1G0U - chains R and S of the 28 polymer chains in the assembly; structure by X-ray diffraction, 2.40 A resolution.

# Chain R
Molecule: Proteasome component PUP2
Source organism: Saccharomyces cerevisiae
Notes: EC 3.4.99.46
Reference sequence: P32379 (PSA5_YEAST); aligned to UniProt positions 1-241 over residues 1-244 (the alignment contains insertions or deletions, so no single offset holds)
Chain sequence (241 residues; numbered 1 to 244 plus 6 insertion-coded residues; 9 numbers in that range are skipped by the numbering (no residue carries them; nothing is unmodelled there); the number before each row is that of its first residue; a row labelled like 180C-180E holds insertion residues (180C, then the next letters in order)):
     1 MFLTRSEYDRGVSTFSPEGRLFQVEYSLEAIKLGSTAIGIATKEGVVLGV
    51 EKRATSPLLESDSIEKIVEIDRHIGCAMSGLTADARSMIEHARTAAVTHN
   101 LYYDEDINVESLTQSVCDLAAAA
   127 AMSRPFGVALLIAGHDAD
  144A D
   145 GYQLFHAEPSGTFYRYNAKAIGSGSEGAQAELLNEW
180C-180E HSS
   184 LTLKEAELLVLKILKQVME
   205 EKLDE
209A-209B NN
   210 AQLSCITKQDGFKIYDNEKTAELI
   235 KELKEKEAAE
Unresolved in the structure: 1-11
Ion coordination: Mg2+: Glu105 (shared with 2 residues of chain Z)

# Chain S
Molecule: Proteasome component PRE5
Source organism: Saccharomyces cerevisiae
Notes: EC 3.4.99.46
Reference sequence: P40302 (PSA1_YEAST); the construct has insertions or renumbered stretches relative to UniProt, so the offset changes along the chain: 3-60 = UniProt 1-58; 63-180 = UniProt 59-176; 183-204 = UniProt 183-204; 210-233 = UniProt 211-234
Chain sequence (234 residues; row label = number of the first residue in the row; note: 7 numbers in that range are skipped by the numbering (no residue carries them; nothing is unmodelled there); a row labelled like 180A-180F holds insertion residues (180A, then the next letters in order)):
     3 MFRNNYDGDTVTFSPTGRLFQVEYALEAIKQGSVTVGLRSNTHAVLVALK
    53 RNADELSS
    63 YQKKIIKCDEHMGLSLAGLAPDARVLSNYLRQQCNYSSLVFNRKLAVERA
   113 GHLLCDKAQKNTQSAGGRPYGVGLLIIGYDKSGAHLLEFQPSGNVTELYG
   163 TAIGARSQGAKTYLERTL
180A-180F DTFIKI
   183 DGNPDELIKAGVEAISQSLRDE
   206 SL
209B-209E TVDN
   210 LSIAIVGKDTPFTIYDGEAVAKYI
Unresolved in the structure: 3-6
Curated features (UniProtKB/Swiss-Prot):
  - modified residue: Ser16 (Phosphoserine)
  - cross-link: Lys191 (Glycyl lysine isopeptide (Lys-Gly) (interchain with G-Cter in ubiquitin))

# Interface between chain R and chain S
Contacting residue pairs - 35 pairs, chain R then chain S:
  Ser13(R) - Gly128(S)  hydrogen bond (side chain-backbone)
  Ser13(R) - Gly129(S)
  Ser13(R) - Arg130(S)
  Thr14(R) - Gly10(S)
  Thr14(R) - Gln23(S)
  Phe15(R) - Gln23(S)  hydrogen bond (backbone-side chain)
  Phe15(R) - Tyr26(S)
  Phe15(R) - Ala27(S)  hydrophobic
  Phe15(R) - Leu81(S)  hydrophobic
  Phe15(R) - Arg130(S)
  Phe15(R) - Pro131(S)
  Ser16(R) - Tyr26(S)
  Pro17(R) - Tyr26(S)  hydrophobic
  Gly19(R) - Tyr26(S)
  Gly19(R) - Ala30(S)
  Arg20(R) - Gln33(S)  hydrogen bond
  Leu21(R) - Arg130(S)
  Glu110(R) - Lys65(S)  salt bridge
  Gln114(R) - Arg86(S)  hydrogen bond
  Asp118(R) - Arg86(S)  salt bridge
  Gly155(R) - Pro83(S)
  Thr156(R) - Gln64(S)
  Thr156(R) - Pro83(S)
  Tyr158(R) - Ser60(S)
  Tyr158(R) - Gln64(S)
  Arg159(R) - Ser59(S)
  Arg159(R) - Ser60(S)  hydrogen bond (backbone-backbone)
  Tyr160(R) - Leu58(S)
  Tyr160(R) - Ser59(S)
  Asn161(R) - Leu58(S)  hydrogen bond (backbone-backbone)
  Gln173(R) - Asp56(S)
  Leu176(R) - Leu58(S)
  Leu177(R) - Glu57(S)
  Leu177(R) - Leu58(S)  hydrophobic
  Trp180(R) - Leu58(S)  hydrophobic
Other interface residues (no listed pair), chain R (23 interface residues in all): Ser154, Ala162
Other interface residues (no listed pair), chain S (26 interface residues in all): Asp9, Glu29, Arg53, Ala55, Ala82, Gly133

# In short
23 residues of chain R face 26 of chain S across their interface; the contacts include 6 hydrogen bonds and 2
salt bridges. Polar pairs include Glu110(R)-Lys65(S), Asp118(R)-Arg86(S) and Ser13(R)-Gly128(S).
Here chain R is Proteasome component PUP2 and chain S is Proteasome component PRE5, both from Saccharomyces
cerevisiae. Entry 1G0U (A gated channel into the proteasome core particle) was determined by X-ray
diffraction.
